PDB entry 8VAR | electron microscopy, 3.90 A resolution | chains A and B of the 9 polymer chains in the assembly

# Chain A
Molecule: DNA polymerase III subunit delta
Source organism: Escherichia coli
UniProt: P28630 (HOLA_ECOLI); residue numbers follow UniProt; this construct covers 1-343
Amino-acid sequence (343 residues; each row starts with the number of its first residue):
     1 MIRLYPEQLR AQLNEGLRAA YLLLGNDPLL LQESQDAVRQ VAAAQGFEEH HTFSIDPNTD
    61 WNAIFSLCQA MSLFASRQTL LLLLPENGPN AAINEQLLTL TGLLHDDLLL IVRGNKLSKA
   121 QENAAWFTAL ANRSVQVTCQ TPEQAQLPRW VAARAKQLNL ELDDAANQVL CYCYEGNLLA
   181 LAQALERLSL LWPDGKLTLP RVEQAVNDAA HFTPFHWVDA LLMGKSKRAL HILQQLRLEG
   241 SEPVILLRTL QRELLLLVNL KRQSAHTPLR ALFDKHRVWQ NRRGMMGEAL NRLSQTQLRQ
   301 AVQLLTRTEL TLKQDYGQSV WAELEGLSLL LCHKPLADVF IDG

# Chain B
Molecule: DNA polymerase III subunit tau
Source organism: Escherichia coli
Notes: EC 2.7.7.7
UniProt: P06710 (DPO3X_ECOLI); residue numbers follow UniProt; this construct covers 1-373
Amino-acid sequence (376 residues; row label = number of the first residue in the row; numbers below 1 keep their minus sign (Gly-2 is residue -2)):
    -2 GPHMSYQVLA RKWRPQTFAD VVGQEHVLTA LANGLSLGRI HHAYLFSGTR GVGKTSIARL
    58 LAKGLNCETG ITATPCGVCD NCREIEQGRF VDLIEIDAAS RTKVEDTRDL LDNVQYAPAR
   118 GRFKVYLIDE VHMLSRHSFN ALLKTLEEPP EHVKFLLATT DPQKLPVTIL SRCLQFHLKA
   178 LDVEQIRHQL EHILNEEHIA HEPRALQLLA RAAEGSLRDA LSLTDQAIAS GDGQVSTQAV
   238 SAMLGTLDDD QALSLVEAMV EANGERVMAL INEAAARGIE WEALLVEMLG LLHRIAMVQL
   298 SPAALGNDMA AIELRMRELA RTIPPTDIQL YYQTLLIGRK ELPYAPDRRM GVEMTLLRAL
   358 AFHPRMPLPE PEVPRQ
Not modelled in the structure: -2 to 0, 363-373
Construct notes: expression tag (-2 to 0)
Metal / ion sites: Mg2+: Thr52 (together with ADP); Zn2+: Cys64, Cys73, Cys76, Cys79
Residues lining bound ligands: ADP / beryllium trifluoride: Leu6, Ala7, Arg8, Trp10, Arg11, Pro12, Asp17, Val18, Val19, Gln21, Arg47, Gly48, Val49, Gly50, Lys51, Thr52, Ser53, Asp126, Glu127, Thr157, Leu214, Arg215, Leu218
Swiss-Prot annotation at these positions:
  - binding site (ATP): Gly45 to Thr52
  - binding site (Zn(2+)): Cys64, Cys73, Cys76, Cys79
  - mutagenesis: Gly118 (G118D: In dnaX2016(Ts); present in both isoforms, unable to grow at 42 degrees Celsius)
What the authors report for this chain:
  - catalytic residues: Glu127 (citing earlier work)
  - mutagenesis - K141A: decreased catalytic activity

# How chain A and chain B interact
Residue-residue contacts - 50 pairs, chain A then chain B:
  Pro28(A) - Val164(B)  hydrophobic
  Gln32(A) - Ser168(B)
  Gln32(A) - Arg169(B)
  Gln35(A) - Glu144(B)
  Asp36(A) - Arg169(B)  salt bridge
  Arg39(A) - Glu145(B)  salt bridge
  Thr52(A) - Lys141(B)  hydrogen bond (backbone-side chain)
  Asn58(A) - Arg133(B)
  Asn58(A) - His134(B)
  Arg113(A) - Thr165(B)  hydrogen bond
  Leu179(A) - Ser168(B)
  Gln183(A) - Cys170(B)
  Gln183(A) - Leu171(B)
  Glu186(A) - Leu171(B)
  Arg187(A) - Gln172(B)  hydrogen bond (side chain-backbone)
  Arg187(A) - Phe173(B)
  Leu190(A) - Asn30(B)  hydrogen bond (backbone-side chain)
  Leu190(A) - Arg36(B)
  Leu191(A) - His23(B)
  Leu191(A) - Thr26(B)
  Leu191(A) - Ala27(B)
  Leu191(A) - Asn30(B)  hydrogen bond (backbone-side chain)
  Val206(A) - Lys176(B)
  Asn207(A) - His174(B)  hydrogen bond
  Asn207(A) - Lys176(B)  hydrogen bond
  Lys227(A) - Ala300(B)
  Leu230(A) - Ala300(B)
  Leu230(A) - Ala301(B)  hydrophobic
  Gln234(A) - Asn304(B)
  Arg307(A) - Tyr329(B)
  Ala322(A) - His290(B)
  Ala322(A) - Met294(B)
  Glu323(A) - His290(B)  salt bridge
  Glu325(A) - Arg291(B)  salt bridge
  Glu325(A) - Met294(B)
  Gly326(A) - Met294(B)
  Leu329(A) - Met294(B)  hydrophobic
  Leu329(A) - Leu297(B)  hydrophobic
  Leu329(A) - Ser298(B)
  Lys334(A) - Leu297(B)
  Leu336(A) - Leu297(B)  hydrophobic
  Asp338(A) - Gln326(B)
  Phe340(A) - Leu289(B)
  Phe340(A) - His290(B)
  Phe340(A) - Ala293(B)  hydrophobic
  Phe340(A) - Ile325(B)
  Phe340(A) - Gln326(B)
  Phe340(A) - Tyr329(B)  hydrophobic
  Ile341(A) - His290(B)
  Ile341(A) - Met294(B)  hydrophobic
Other interface residues (no listed pair), chain A (37 interface residues in all): His50, Pro193, Gln204, Asp208, Ser226, Arg237, Val339
Other interface residues (no listed pair), chain B (37 interface residues in all): Gly31, Leu167, Asp305, Gln330

# In short
Chain A and chain B each contribute 37 residues to their interface, with 7 hydrogen bonds and 4 salt bridges.
Polar contacts include Asp36(A)-Arg169(B), Arg39(A)-Glu145(B) and Glu323(A)-His290(B). Ligands of chain B: ADP
/ beryllium trifluoride. The paper reports the catalytic residue Glu127(B); K141A of chain B reduces catalytic
activity.
Here chain A is DNA polymerase III subunit delta and chain B is DNA polymerase III subunit tau, both from
Escherichia coli. Entry 8VAR (Structure of the E. coli clamp loader bound to the beta clamp in a Closed-DNA2
conformation) was determined by electron microscopy (same publication as 8VAL, 8VAM, 8VAN, 8VAP, 8VAQ, 8VAS
and 8VAT).
